PDB entry 8DGC | electron microscopy, 3.40 A resolution | chains B and C of the 8 polymer chains in the assembly

== Chain B (and C) ==
Molecule: SeAvs3
Source organism: Salmonella enterica
Notes: chain C of this document is another copy of the same molecule, construct and numbering; everything in this record applies to it too
Sequence (2092 residues; numbered 1 to 2092; the number before each row is that of its first residue):
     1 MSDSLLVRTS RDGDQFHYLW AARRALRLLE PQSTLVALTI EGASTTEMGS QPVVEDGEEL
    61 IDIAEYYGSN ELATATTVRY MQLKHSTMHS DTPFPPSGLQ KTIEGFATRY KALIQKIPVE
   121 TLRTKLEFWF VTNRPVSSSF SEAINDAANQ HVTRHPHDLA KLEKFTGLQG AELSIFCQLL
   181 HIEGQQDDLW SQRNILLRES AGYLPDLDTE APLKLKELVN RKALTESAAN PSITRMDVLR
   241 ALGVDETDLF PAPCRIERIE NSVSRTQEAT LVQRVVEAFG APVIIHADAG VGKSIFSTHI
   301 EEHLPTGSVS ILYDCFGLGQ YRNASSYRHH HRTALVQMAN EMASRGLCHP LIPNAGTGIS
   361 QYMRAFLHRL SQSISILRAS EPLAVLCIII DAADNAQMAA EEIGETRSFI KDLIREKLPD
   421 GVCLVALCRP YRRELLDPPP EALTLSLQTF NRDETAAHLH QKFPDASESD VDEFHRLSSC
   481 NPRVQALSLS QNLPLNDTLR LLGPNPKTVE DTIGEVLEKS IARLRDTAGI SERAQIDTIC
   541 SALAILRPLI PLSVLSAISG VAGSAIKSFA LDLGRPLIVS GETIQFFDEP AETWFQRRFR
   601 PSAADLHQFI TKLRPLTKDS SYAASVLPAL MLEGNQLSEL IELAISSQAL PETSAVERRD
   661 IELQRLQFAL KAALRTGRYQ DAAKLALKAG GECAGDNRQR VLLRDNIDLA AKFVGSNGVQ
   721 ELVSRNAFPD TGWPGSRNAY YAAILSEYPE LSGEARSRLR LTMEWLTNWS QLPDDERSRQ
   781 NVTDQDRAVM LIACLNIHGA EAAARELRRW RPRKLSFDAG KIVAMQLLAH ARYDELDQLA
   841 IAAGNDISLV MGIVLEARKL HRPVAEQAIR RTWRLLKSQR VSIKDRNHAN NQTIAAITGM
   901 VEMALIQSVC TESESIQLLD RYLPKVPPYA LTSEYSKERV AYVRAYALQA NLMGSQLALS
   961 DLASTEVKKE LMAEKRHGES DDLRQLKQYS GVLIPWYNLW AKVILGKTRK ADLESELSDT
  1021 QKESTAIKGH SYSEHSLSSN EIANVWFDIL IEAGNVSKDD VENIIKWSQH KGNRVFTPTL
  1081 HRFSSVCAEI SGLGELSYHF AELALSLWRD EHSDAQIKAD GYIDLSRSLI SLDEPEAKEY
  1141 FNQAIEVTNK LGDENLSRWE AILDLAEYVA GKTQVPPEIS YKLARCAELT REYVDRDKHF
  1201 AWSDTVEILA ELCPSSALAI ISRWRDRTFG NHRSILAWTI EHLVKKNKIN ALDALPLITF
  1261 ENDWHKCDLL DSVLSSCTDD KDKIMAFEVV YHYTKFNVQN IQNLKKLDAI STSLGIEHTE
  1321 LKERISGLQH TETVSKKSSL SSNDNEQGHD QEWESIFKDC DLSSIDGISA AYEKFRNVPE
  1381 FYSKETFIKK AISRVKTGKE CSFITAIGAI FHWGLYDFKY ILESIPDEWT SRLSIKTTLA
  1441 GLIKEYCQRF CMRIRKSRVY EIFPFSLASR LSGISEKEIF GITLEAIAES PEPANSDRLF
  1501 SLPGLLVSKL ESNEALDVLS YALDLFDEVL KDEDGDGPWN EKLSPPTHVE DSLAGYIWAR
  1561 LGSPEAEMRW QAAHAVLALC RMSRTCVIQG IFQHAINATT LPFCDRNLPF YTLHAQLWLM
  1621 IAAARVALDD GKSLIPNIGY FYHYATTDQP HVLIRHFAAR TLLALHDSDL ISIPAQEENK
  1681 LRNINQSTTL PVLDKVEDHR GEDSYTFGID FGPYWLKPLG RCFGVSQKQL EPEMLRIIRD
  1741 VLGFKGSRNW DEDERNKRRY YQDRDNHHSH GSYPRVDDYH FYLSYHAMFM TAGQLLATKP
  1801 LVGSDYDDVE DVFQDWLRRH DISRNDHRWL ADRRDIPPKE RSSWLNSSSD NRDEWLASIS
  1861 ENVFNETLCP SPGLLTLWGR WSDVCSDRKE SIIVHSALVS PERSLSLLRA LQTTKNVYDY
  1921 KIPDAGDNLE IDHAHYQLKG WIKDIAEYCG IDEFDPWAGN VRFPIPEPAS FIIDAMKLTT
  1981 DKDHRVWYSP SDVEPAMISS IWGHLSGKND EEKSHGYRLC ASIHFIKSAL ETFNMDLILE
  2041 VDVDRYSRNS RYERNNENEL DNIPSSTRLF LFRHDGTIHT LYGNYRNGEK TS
Unresolved in the structure: 1-14, 45-55, 1331-1347, 1693-1701, 1804-1809, 1926-1936, 2050-2064, 2088-2092 (chain C: 1, 1331-1347, 1693-1701, 1804-1809, 1926-1936, 2050-2064, 2088-2092)
Ion coordination: Mg2+: Ser294 (together with ATP)
Ligand contacts:
  - ATP (adenosine-5'-triphosphate), molecule 1: Ile259, Ser262, Val263, Arg265, Ala289, Gly290, Val291, Gly292, Lys293, Ser294, Ile295, Arg429, Phe450, Pro482, Arg483, Ala486
  - ATP, molecule 2: Tyr1714, Lys1717, His1770
Reported in the primary citation:
  - binding site for ATP: Tyr1714, His1770

== Interface between chain B and chain C ==
Pairs across the interface (26):
  Asp206(B) with Thr209(C), hydrogen bond
  Lys214(B) with Trp190(C)
  Arg221(B) with Asp188(C), salt bridge; Trp190(C); Ser191(C), hydrogen bond
  Ser227(B) with Asp91(C), hydrogen bond
  Arg240(B) with Asn194(C)
  Gly243(B) with Asn194(C); Arg198(C), hydrogen bond (backbone-side chain)
  Ala324(B) with Ser360(C), hydrogen bond (backbone-side chain); Glu416(C)
  Ser325(B) with Arg364(C), hydrogen bond (backbone-side chain); Glu416(C), hydrogen bond
  Glu402(B) with Arg407(C), salt bridge
  Asp526(B) with Arg415(C), salt bridge; Pro440(C)
  Thr1397(B) with Glu1095(C)
  Gly1398(B) with Tyr1098(C)
  Ser1431(B) with Glu1102(C)
  Arg1432(B) with Tyr1098(C), hydrogen bond; Asp1133(C), salt bridge; Glu1136(C)
  Leu1433(B) with Glu1136(C), hydrogen bond (backbone-side chain); Glu1139(C)
  Ser1434(B) with Pro1135(C); Glu1136(C), hydrogen bond
Also at the interface, not in a pair above, chain B (26 interface residues in all): Leu207, Glu217, Leu218, Ala241, Val244, Asp245, Asp248, Asn323, Tyr327, Ala355
Also at the interface, not in a pair above, chain C (28 interface residues in all): Leu197, Asp206, Leu207, Glu210, Met363, Asp412, Gly1094, Leu1132

== Overview ==
The interface between chain B and chain C involves 26 residues on one side and 28 on the other; the contacts
include 10 hydrogen bonds and 4 salt bridges. Polar contacts include Arg221(B)-Asp188(C), Glu402(B)-Arg407(C)
and Asp526(B)-Arg415(C). Ligands of chain B: ATP. From the paper: a binding site for ATP at Tyr1714(B) and
His1770(B).
Both chains are SeAvs3 (Salmonella enterica). Entry 8DGC (Avs3 bound to phage PhiV-1 terminase) was determined
by electron microscopy, deposited together with 8DGF.
